Entry 6ZZZ (X-ray diffraction, 2.54 A resolution); this record covers chain A.

== Chain A ==
Molecule: Translocation protein SEC62
Source organism: Saccharomyces cerevisiae (strain ATCC 204508 / S288c)
Reference sequence: P21825 (SEC62_YEAST); numbering as in UniProt (aligned over 18-145)
Chain sequence (128 residues; each row starts with the number of its first residue):
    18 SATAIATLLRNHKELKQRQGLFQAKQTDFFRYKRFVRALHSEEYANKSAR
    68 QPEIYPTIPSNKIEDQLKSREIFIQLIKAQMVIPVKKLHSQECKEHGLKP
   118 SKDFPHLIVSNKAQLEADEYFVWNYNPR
Not modelled in the structure: 145
Modified residues: Mse-98 (selenomethionine; parent Met)
What the authors report for this chain:
  - mutagenesis - R51E: abolished binding to Sec63-C2P

== In short ==
The paper reports that R51E abolishes binding to Sec63-C2P.
Chain A is Translocation protein SEC62 (Saccharomyces cerevisiae (strain ATCC 204508 / S288c)); the structure,
Crystal structure of yeast Sec62 cytoplasmic domain, was determined by X-ray diffraction together with 7AFT
from the same study.
